PDB entry 6XTX | electron microscopy, 3.29 A resolution | chains 3 and 7 of the 12 polymer chains in the assembly

# Chain 3
Name: DNA replication licensing factor MCM3
Source organism: Homo sapiens
Notes: EC 3.6.4.12
UniProt: P25205 (MCM3_HUMAN), isoform P25205-2; numbering as in UniProt (aligned over 1-853)
Amino-acid sequence (853 residues; each row starts with the number of its first residue):
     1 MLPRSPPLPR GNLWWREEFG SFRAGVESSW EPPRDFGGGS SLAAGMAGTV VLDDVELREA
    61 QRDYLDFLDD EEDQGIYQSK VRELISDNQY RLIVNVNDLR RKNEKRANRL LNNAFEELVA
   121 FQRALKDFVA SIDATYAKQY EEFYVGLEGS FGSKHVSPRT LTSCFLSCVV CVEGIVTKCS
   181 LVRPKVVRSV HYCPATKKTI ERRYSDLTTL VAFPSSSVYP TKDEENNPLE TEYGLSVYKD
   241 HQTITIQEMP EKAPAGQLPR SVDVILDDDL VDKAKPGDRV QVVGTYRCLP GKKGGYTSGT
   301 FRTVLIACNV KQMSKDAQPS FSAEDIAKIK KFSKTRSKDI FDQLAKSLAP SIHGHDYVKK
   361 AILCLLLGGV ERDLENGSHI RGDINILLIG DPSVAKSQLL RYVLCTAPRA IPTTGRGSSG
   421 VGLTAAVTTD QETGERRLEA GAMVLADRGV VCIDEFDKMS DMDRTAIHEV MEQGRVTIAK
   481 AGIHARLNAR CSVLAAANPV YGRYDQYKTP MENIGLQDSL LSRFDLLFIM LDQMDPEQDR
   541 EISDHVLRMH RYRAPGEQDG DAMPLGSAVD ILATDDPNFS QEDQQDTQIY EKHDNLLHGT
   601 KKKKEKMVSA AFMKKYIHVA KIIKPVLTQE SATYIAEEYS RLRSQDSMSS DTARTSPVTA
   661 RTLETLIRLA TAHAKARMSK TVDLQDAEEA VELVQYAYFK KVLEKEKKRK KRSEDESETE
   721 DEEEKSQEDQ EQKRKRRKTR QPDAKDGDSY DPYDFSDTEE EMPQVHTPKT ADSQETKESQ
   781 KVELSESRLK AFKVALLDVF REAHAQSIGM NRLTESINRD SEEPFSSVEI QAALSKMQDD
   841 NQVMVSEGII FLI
Unresolved in the structure: 15-55, 553-607, 705-853
Ligand contacts:
  - ADP (adenosine-5'-diphosphate): Ser351, Ile352, His353, His355, Asp391, Pro392, Ser393, Val394, Ala395, Lys396, Ser397, Gln398, Ile542
  - ATP-gamma-S (AGS; phosphothiophosphoric acid-adenylate ester): Glu472, Gln473, Arg523, Ala660, Arg661, Glu664
From the paper describing this entry:
  - binding site for the 70-nt DNA strand: Ser419, Lys480

# Chain 7
Name: DNA replication licensing factor MCM7
Source organism: Homo sapiens
Notes: EC 3.6.4.12
UniProt: P33993 (MCM7_HUMAN); residues 1-719 here = UniProt positions 1-719
Amino-acid sequence (719 residues; row label = number of the first residue in the row):
     1 MALKDYALEK EKVKKFLQEF YQDDELGKKQ FKYGNQLVRL AHREQVALYV DLDDVAEDDP
    61 ELVDSICENA RRYAKLFADA VQELLPQYKE REVVNKDVLD VYIEHRLMME QRSRDPGMVR
   121 SPQNQYPAEL MRRFELYFQG PSSNKPRVIR EVRADSVGKL VTVRGIVTRV SEVKPKMVVA
   181 TYTCDQCGAE TYQPIQSPTF MPLIMCPSQE CQTNRSGGRL YLQTRGSRFI KFQEMKMQEH
   241 SDQVPVGNIP RSITVLVEGE NTRIAQPGDH VSVTGIFLPI LRTGFRQVVQ GLLSETYLEA
   301 HRIVKMNKSE DDESGAGELT REELRQIAEE DFYEKLAASI APEIYGHEDV KKALLLLLVG
   361 GVDQSPRGMK IRGNINICLM GDPGVAKSQL LSYIDRLAPR SQYTTGRGSS GVGLTAAVLR
   421 DSVSGELTLE GGALVLADQG VCCIDEFDKM AEADRTAIHE VMEQQTISIA KAGILTTLNA
   481 RCSILAAANP AYGRYNPRRS LEQNIQLPAA LLSRFDLLWL IQDRPDRDND LRLAQHITYV
   541 HQHSRQPPSQ FEPLDMKLMR RYIAMCREKQ PMVPESLADY ITAAYVEMRR EAWASKDATY
   601 TSARTLLAIL RLSTALARLR MVDVVEKEDV NEAIRLMEMS KDSLLGDKGQ TARTQRPADV
   661 IFATVRELVS GGRSVRFSEA EQRCVSRGFT PAQFQAALDE YEELNVWQVN ASRTRITFV
Unresolved in the structure: 1-4, 90-124, 283-290, 646-719
Metal / ion sites: Zn2+: Cys184, Cys187, Cys206, Cys211; Mg2+: Ser388 (together with ATP-gamma-S)
Ligand contacts:
  - ATP-gamma-S (AGS; phosphothiophosphoric acid-adenylate ester), molecule 1: Glu343, Ile344, Tyr345, Pro383, Gly384, Val385, Ala386, Lys387, Ser388, Gln389, Glu446, Asn489, Leu533
  - ATP-gamma-S (AGS), molecule 2: Met369, Ile371, Glu463, Gln464, Ala510, Arg514, Ala603, Arg604, Leu607
From the paper describing this entry:
  - binding site for the 70-nt DNA strand: Ser410, Lys471

# Interface between chain 3 and chain 7
Residue-residue contacts (87; chain 3 residue first):
  Val182(3) - Arg251(7)
  Arg183(3) - Leu293(7)
  Pro184(3) - Ala154(7)  hydrophobic
  Pro184(3) - Leu293(7)
  Pro184(3) - Ser294(7)
  Lys185(3) - Leu292(7)
  Lys185(3) - Leu293(7)
  Val186(3) - Leu292(7)
  Tyr192(3) - Tyr6(7)  hydrophobic
  Tyr192(3) - Arg72(7)
  Asp206(3) - Leu292(7)
  Ser217(3) - Gly291(7)
  Ser217(3) - Leu292(7)
  Glu230(3) - Arg72(7)  salt bridge
  Glu230(3) - Lys75(7)  salt bridge
  Glu232(3) - Tyr6(7)  hydrogen bond
  Glu232(3) - Arg72(7)
  Tyr233(3) - Val157(7)
  Tyr233(3) - Leu278(7)  hydrophobic
  Gly234(3) - Glu68(7)
  Gly234(3) - Asn69(7)
  Gly234(3) - Gly158(7)
  Gly234(3) - Lys159(7)
  Leu235(3) - Glu68(7)
  Leu235(3) - Asn69(7)
  Tyr238(3) - Val157(7)  hydrophobic
  Lys239(3) - Ala154(7)
  Asp240(3) - Arg153(7)
  Asp240(3) - Ala154(7)
  Asp272(3) - Arg153(7)  salt bridge
  Asp272(3) - Arg251(7)  salt bridge
  Arg372(3) - His541(7)  hydrogen bond (side chain-backbone)
  Leu374(3) - Glu343(7)
  Leu374(3) - Ser544(7)
  Glu375(3) - Ser544(7)  hydrogen bond
  Asn376(3) - Met556(7)
  Gly377(3) - Arg396(7)
  Ser378(3) - Glu343(7)  hydrogen bond
  Ser378(3) - Arg396(7)
  Ile380(3) - His541(7)
  Met462(3) - Arg407(7)  hydrogen bond (backbone-side chain)
  Thr465(3) - Arg407(7)
  Thr465(3) - Lys449(7)
  Ala466(3) - Arg407(7)
  His468(3) - Glu446(7)
  His468(3) - Lys449(7)  hydrogen bond
  Glu469(3) - Asp445(7)
  Gln473(3) - Ser388(7)  hydrogen bond
  Thr477(3) - Tyr403(7)
  Thr477(3) - Gly408(7)
  Ile478(3) - Gly408(7)
  Ala479(3) - Thr404(7)
  Ala479(3) - Gly408(7)  hydrogen bond (backbone-backbone)
  Ala479(3) - Ser409(7)
  Ala479(3) - Ser410(7)  hydrogen bond (backbone-backbone)
  Ala479(3) - Gly413(7)
  Lys480(3) - Gly413(7)
  Ala481(3) - Ala417(7)
  His484(3) - Gly413(7)
  His484(3) - Gly431(7)
  His484(3) - Gly432(7)
  Arg486(3) - Asp242(7)
  Leu487(3) - Ser241(7)
  Asn488(3) - Asp242(7)
  Arg523(3) - Glu446(7)  salt bridge
  Leu627(3) - His541(7)
  Leu627(3) - Gln542(7)
  Ala632(3) - Thr538(7)
  Ala632(3) - Gln542(7)
  Ala636(3) - Leu531(7)
  Ala636(3) - Ala534(7)  hydrophobic
  Ala636(3) - Gln535(7)
  Tyr639(3) - Asp530(7)
  Tyr639(3) - Ala534(7)  hydrophobic
  Ser640(3) - Arg527(7)  hydrogen bond (backbone-side chain)
  Arg641(3) - Arg527(7)
  Arg643(3) - Asp523(7)  salt bridge
  Arg643(3) - Pro525(7)
  Arg643(3) - Asp530(7)  salt bridge
  Ser644(3) - Arg527(7)
  Pro657(3) - Arg494(7)
  Ala660(3) - Leu533(7)  hydrophobic
  Arg661(3) - Gly384(7)
  Leu663(3) - Ala534(7)  hydrophobic
  Leu663(3) - Ile537(7)  hydrophobic
  Glu664(3) - Ile537(7)
  Ile667(3) - His541(7)
Also at the interface, not in a pair above, chain 3 (73 interface residues in all): Leu181, Tyr204, Ser205, His241, Asp373, His379, Arg409, Gly434, Arg436, Val444, Arg475, Gly482, Gln517, Asp518, Ser519, Val626, Gln629, Glu637, Thr659
Also at the interface, not in a pair above, chain 7 (69 interface residues in all): Arg71, Val246, Pro279, Leu281, Thr296, Pro342, Pro383, Gln389, Tyr393, Thr405, Leu419, Ser422, Glu430, Ala433, Asn489, Tyr492, Gly493, Val540, Arg545

# Overview
73 residues of chain 3 and 69 residues of chain 7 are in contact, with 10 hydrogen bonds and 7 salt bridges.
Polar contacts include Glu230(3)-Arg72(7), Glu230(3)-Lys75(7) and Asp272(3)-Arg153(7). The paper reports a
binding site for the 70-nt DNA strand at Ser419(3), Lys480(3) and Ser410(7) among others.
Chain 3 is DNA replication licensing factor MCM3 and chain 7 is DNA replication licensing factor MCM7, both
from Homo sapiens; the structure, CryoEM structure of human CMG bound to ATPgammaS and DNA, was determined by
electron microscopy (same publication as 6XTY).
